6W6I - chains E and N of the 7 polymer chains in the assembly; structure by electron microscopy, 3.50 A resolution.

# Chain E
Protein: Chaperone protein ClpB
Source organism: Mycobacterium tuberculosis
UniProt: P9WPD0 (CLPB_MYCTO); residues 1-848 here = UniProt positions 1-848
Amino-acid sequence (848 residues; each row starts with the number of its first residue):
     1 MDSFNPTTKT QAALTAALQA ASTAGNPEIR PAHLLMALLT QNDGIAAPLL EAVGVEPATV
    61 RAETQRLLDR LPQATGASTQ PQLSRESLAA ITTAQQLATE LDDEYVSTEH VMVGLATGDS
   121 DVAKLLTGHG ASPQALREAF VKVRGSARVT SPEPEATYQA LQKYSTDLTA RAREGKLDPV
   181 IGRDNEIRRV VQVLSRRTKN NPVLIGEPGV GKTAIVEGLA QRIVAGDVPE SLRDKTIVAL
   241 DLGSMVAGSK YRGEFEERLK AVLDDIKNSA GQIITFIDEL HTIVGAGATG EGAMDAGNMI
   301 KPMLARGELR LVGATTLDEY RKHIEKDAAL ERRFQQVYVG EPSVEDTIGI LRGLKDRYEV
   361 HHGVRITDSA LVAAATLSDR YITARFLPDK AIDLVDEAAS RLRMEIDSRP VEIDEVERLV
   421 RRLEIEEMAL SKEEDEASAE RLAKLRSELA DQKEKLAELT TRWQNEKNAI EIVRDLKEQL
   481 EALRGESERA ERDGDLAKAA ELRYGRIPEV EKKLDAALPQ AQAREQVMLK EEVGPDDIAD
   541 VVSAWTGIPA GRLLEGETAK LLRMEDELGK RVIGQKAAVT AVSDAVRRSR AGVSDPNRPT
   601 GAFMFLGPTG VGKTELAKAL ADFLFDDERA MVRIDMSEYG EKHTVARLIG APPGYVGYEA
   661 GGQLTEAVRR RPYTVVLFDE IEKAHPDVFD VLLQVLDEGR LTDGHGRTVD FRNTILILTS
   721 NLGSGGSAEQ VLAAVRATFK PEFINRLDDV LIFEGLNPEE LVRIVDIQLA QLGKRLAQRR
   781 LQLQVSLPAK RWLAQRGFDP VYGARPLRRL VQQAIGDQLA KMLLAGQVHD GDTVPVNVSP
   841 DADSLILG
Unresolved in the structure: 1-158, 247-251, 285-296, 408-529, 846-848
Curated features (UniProtKB/Swiss-Prot):
  - binding site (ATP): Gly-206 to Thr-213, Gly-607 to Thr-614
Ligand contacts:
  - ADP (adenosine-5'-diphosphate): Arg-571, Val-572, Ile-573, Thr-609, Gly-610, Val-611, Gly-612, Lys-613, Thr-614, Glu-615, Ile-764, Ala-804, Arg-805
  - ATP-gamma-S (AGS; phosphothiophosphoric acid-adenylate ester): Asp-178, Pro-179, Val-180, Ile-181, Gly-182, Glu-207, Pro-208, Gly-209, Val-210, Gly-211, Lys-212, Thr-213, Ala-214, Asp-278, Ile-350, Leu-354, Pro-388, Asp-389
Reported in the primary citation:
  - mutagenesis - L18R, S22R, L88R, T92R: unchanged catalytic activity (ATP hydrolysis)
  - mutagenesis - R365A, D368R, E434K, E436R: unchanged catalytic activity (ClpB ATPase activity)
  - mutagenesis - R422A: abolished catalytic activity on refold a protein substrate
  - mutagenesis - L18R, L88R, R365A, D368R, E436R, L496A, Y504A: abolished catalytic activity
  - mutagenesis - E434K: decreased catalytic activity on aggregated luciferase reactivation
  - mutagenesis - Q11R, T15R: abolished expression
  - mutagenesis - S22R, T92R: decreased catalytic activity on aggregate luciferase reactivation
  - mutagenesis - R503A: unchanged catalytic activity

# Chain N
Protein: Substrate
Source organism: Mycobacterium tuberculosis
Amino-acid sequence (29 residues; numbered 1 to 29; the number before each row is that of its first residue; X marks 29 residues of unknown identity (built as UNK)):
     1 XXXXXXXXXX XXXXXXXXXX XXXXXXXXX
Unresolved in the structure: 27-29

# Chain E / chain N interface
Chain E residues in contact with chain N, 4 residues: Arg-252, Gly-654, Tyr-655, Val-656

# Overview
Chain E and chain N make no direct contact in this assembly. Bound to chain E: ATP-gamma-S and ADP. UniProt
lists 16 ATP-binding residues on chain E. From the paper: L18R, L88R and R365A of chain E, among others,
abolish catalytic activity; Q11R and T15R of chain E abolish expression; 14 substitutions were tested in all.
Here chain E is Chaperone protein ClpB and chain N is Substrate, both from Mycobacterium tuberculosis. Entry
6W6I (The Mycobacterium tuberculosis ClpB disaggregase hexamer structure in conformation T in the presence of
DnaK chaperone ...) was determined by electron microscopy together with 6W6H, 6W6J and 6W6G from the same
study.
